PDB entry 3ET2 | X-ray diffraction, 2.24 A resolution | chain A

Chain A:
Name: Peroxisome proliferator-activated receptor delta
From: Homo sapiens
Notes: fragment: ligand binding domain
Reference sequence: Q03181 (PPARD_HUMAN); residues 165-441 here = UniProt positions 165-441
Sequence (287 residues; numbered 155 to 441; the number before each row is that of its first residue):
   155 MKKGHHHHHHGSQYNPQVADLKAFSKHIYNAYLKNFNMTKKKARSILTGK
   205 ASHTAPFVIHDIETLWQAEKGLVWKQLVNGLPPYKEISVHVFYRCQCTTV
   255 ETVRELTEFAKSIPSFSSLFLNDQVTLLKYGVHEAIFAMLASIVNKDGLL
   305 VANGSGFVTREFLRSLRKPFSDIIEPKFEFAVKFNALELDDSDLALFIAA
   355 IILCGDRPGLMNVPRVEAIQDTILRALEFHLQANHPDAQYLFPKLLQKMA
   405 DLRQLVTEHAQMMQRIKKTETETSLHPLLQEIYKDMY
Not modelled in the structure: 155-171, 229-231, 441
Sequence notes: expression tag (155-164)
Ligand contacts:
  - 1-butanol (1BO), molecule 1: Leu219, Trp220, Glu223, Tyr238, Ile241, His244
  - 1-butanol (1BO), molecule 2: Val257, Thr261, Val279, Leu282, Lys283, Leu432, Ile436
  - 1-butanol (1BO), molecule 3: Phe274, Leu275, Asn276
  - ET1 (3-{5-methoxy-1-[(4-methoxyphenyl)sulfonyl]-1H-indol-3-yl}propanoic acid): Val245, Phe246, Cys249, Gln250, Thr252, Thr253, His287, Ile290, Phe291, Leu294, Leu303, Val305, Leu320, Phe324, Ile327, Ile328, Lys331, His413, Met417, Leu433, Tyr437

Overview:
Bound to chain A: compound ET1 and 3 copies of 1-butanol.
Chain A is Peroxisome proliferator-activated receptor delta (Homo sapiens); the structure, Structure of
PPARdelta with 3-[5-Methoxy-1-(4-methoxy-benzenesulfonyl)-1H-indol-3-yl]-propionic acid, was determined by
X-ray diffraction together with 3ET0, 3ET1 and 3ET3 from the same study.
